Entry 6Z26 (X-ray diffraction, 2.32 A resolution); this record covers chains A and D.

[Chain A (and D)]
Name: Spindle assembly abnormal protein 6 homolog
Source organism: Danio rerio
Notes: chain D of this document is another copy of the same molecule, construct and numbering; everything in this record applies to it too
UniProtKB: Q7ZVT3 (SAS6_DANRE); residues 1-116 here correspond to UniProt positions 243-358 (UniProt number = residue number + 242)
Amino-acid sequence (118 residues; row label = number of the first residue in the row; numbers below 1 keep their minus sign (Gly-1 is residue -1)):
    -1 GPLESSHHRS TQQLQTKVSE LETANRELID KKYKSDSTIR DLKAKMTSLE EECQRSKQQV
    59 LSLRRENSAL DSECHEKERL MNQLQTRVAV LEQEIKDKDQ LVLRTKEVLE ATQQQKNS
Not modelled in the structure: -1 to 9, 110-116 (chain D: -1 to 11, 109-116)
Modified / non-standard residues: Mse44 (selenomethionine); Mse79 (selenomethionine)
Differences from the reference sequence: expression tag (-1 to 0); engineered mutation Mse44 (Leu286 in Q7ZVT3), Mse79 (Leu321 in Q7ZVT3)

[Interface between chain A and chain D]
Disulfides between the chains: Cys51(A)-Cys51(D), Cys72(A)-Cys72(D)
Contacting residue pairs - 92 pairs, chain A then chain D:
  Gln10(A) - Gln13(D)  hydrogen bond
  Gln13(A) - Leu12(D)  hydrogen bond (side chain-backbone)
  Lys15(A) - Val16(D)
  Lys15(A) - Glu20(D)  salt bridge
  Val16(A) - Val16(D)  hydrophobic
  Val16(A) - Leu19(D)  hydrophobic
  Leu19(A) - Val16(D)
  Leu19(A) - Leu19(D)  hydrophobic
  Leu19(A) - Glu20(D)
  Glu20(A) - Leu19(D)
  Asn23(A) - Leu19(D)  hydrogen bond (side chain-backbone)
  Asn23(A) - Ala22(D)
  Asn23(A) - Asn23(D)
  Leu26(A) - Asn23(D)
  Leu26(A) - Leu26(D)  hydrophobic
  Ile27(A) - Leu26(D)  hydrophobic
  Ser33(A) - Ser33(D)
  Ser33(A) - Ile37(D)
  Thr36(A) - Ile37(D)
  Ile37(A) - Ser33(D)
  Ile37(A) - Ile37(D)  hydrophobic
  Ile37(A) - Leu40(D)
  Leu40(A) - Leu40(D)  hydrophobic
  Lys41(A) - Leu40(D)
  Lys43(A) - Mse44(D)
  Mse44(A) - Lys43(D)
  Mse44(A) - Mse44(D)  hydrophobic
  Mse44(A) - Leu47(D)  hydrophobic
  Leu47(A) - Mse44(D)  hydrophobic
  Leu47(A) - Leu47(D)  hydrophobic
  Leu47(A) - Glu48(D)
  Leu47(A) - Cys51(D)  hydrogen bond (backbone-side chain)
  Glu48(A) - Leu47(D)
  Cys51(A) - Leu47(D)
  Cys51(A) - Cys51(D)  disulfide
  Ser54(A) - Ser54(D)  hydrogen bond
  Ser54(A) - Val58(D)
  Gln57(A) - Val58(D)
  Gln57(A) - Arg62(D)
  Val58(A) - Ser54(D)
  Val58(A) - Gln57(D)
  Val58(A) - Val58(D)  hydrophobic
  Val58(A) - Leu61(D)
  Leu61(A) - Val58(D)
  Leu61(A) - Leu61(D)  hydrophobic
  Leu61(A) - Arg62(D)
  Leu61(A) - Asn65(D)
  Arg62(A) - Gln57(D)  hydrogen bond
  Arg62(A) - Leu61(D)
  Glu64(A) - Asn65(D)  hydrogen bond
  Asn65(A) - Glu64(D)  hydrogen bond
  Asn65(A) - Asn65(D)
  Asn65(A) - Leu68(D)
  Leu68(A) - Asn65(D)
  Leu68(A) - Leu68(D)  hydrophobic
  Leu68(A) - Cys72(D)
  Glu71(A) - Cys72(D)
  Cys72(A) - Leu68(D)
  Cys72(A) - Glu71(D)
  Cys72(A) - Cys72(D)  disulfide
  Cys72(A) - Lys75(D)
  Lys75(A) - Cys72(D)
  Lys75(A) - Lys75(D)
  Lys75(A) - Glu76(D)
  Lys75(A) - Mse79(D)
  Glu76(A) - Lys75(D)  salt bridge
  Leu78(A) - Mse79(D)
  Mse79(A) - Lys75(D)
  Mse79(A) - Leu78(D)  hydrophobic
  Mse79(A) - Leu82(D)  hydrophobic
  Leu82(A) - Mse79(D)
  Leu82(A) - Leu82(D)  hydrophobic
  Leu82(A) - Gln83(D)
  Leu82(A) - Val86(D)  hydrophobic
  Gln83(A) - Leu82(D)
  Arg85(A) - Glu90(D)  salt bridge
  Val86(A) - Val86(D)  hydrophobic
  Val86(A) - Leu89(D)  hydrophobic
  Leu89(A) - Val86(D)  hydrophobic
  Leu89(A) - Leu89(D)  hydrophobic
  Leu89(A) - Glu90(D)
  Leu89(A) - Ile93(D)  hydrophobic
  Glu90(A) - Arg85(D)  salt bridge
  Glu90(A) - Leu89(D)
  Glu92(A) - Ile93(D)
  Ile93(A) - Leu89(D)  hydrophobic
  Ile93(A) - Glu92(D)
  Ile93(A) - Ile93(D)  hydrophobic
  Ile93(A) - Lys96(D)
  Lys96(A) - Asp97(D)  salt bridge
  Asp97(A) - Lys96(D)  salt bridge
  Val100(A) - Val100(D)  hydrophobic
Other interface residues (no listed pair), chain A (47 interface residues in all): Lys30, Glu50, Asp69
Other interface residues (no listed pair), chain D (45 interface residues in all): Ile27, Thr36, Lys41, Glu50

[In short]
Chain A and chain D form an interface of 47 and 45 residues respectively, with 2 disulfide bonds, 8 hydrogen
bonds and 6 salt bridges. Among the polar pairs are Lys15(A)-Glu20(D), Glu76(A)-Lys75(D) and
Arg85(A)-Glu90(D).
Chain A and chain D are both Spindle assembly abnormal protein 6 homolog (Danio rerio); the structure,
Structure of the Danio rerio SAS-6 coiled-coil domain, was determined by X-ray diffraction (same publication
as 6YRL, 6YRN and 6YS4).
